Entry 8I5M (electron microscopy, 2.85 A resolution); this record covers chains A and B of the 4 polymer chains in the assembly.

# Chain A (and B)
Name: ATP-sensitive inward rectifier potassium channel 10
Organism: Rattus norvegicus
Notes: chain B of this document is another copy of the same molecule, construct and numbering; everything in this record applies to it too
UniProtKB: P49655 (KCJ10_RAT); residue numbers follow UniProt; this construct covers 22-357
Chain sequence (345 residues; row label = number of the first residue in the row):
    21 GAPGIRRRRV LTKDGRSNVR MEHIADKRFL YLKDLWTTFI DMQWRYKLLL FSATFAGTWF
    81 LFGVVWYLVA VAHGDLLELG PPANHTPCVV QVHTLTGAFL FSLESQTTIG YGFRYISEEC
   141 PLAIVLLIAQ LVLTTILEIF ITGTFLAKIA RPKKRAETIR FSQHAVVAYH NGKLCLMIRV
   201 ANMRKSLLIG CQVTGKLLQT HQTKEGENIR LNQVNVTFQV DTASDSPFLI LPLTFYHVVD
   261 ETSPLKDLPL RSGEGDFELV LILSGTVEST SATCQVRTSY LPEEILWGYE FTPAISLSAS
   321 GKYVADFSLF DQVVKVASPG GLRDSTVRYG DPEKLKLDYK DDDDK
Disordered / not traced: 21-26, 337-365
Disulfide bonds: C108-C140
Construct notes: expression tag (21, 358-365)
Ligand contacts: PIO ([(2R)-2-octanoyloxy-3-[oxidanyl-[(1R,2R,3S,4R,5R,6S)-2,3,6-tris(oxidanyl)-4,5-diphosphonooxy-cyclohexyl]oxy-phosphoryl]oxy-propyl] octanoate): R36, M62, Q63, W64, R65, K168, R171, K173, K174
Swiss-Prot annotation at these positions:
  - motif: T128 to F133 (Selectivity filter)
  - binding site (1,2-dioctanoyl-sn-glycero-3-phospho-(1D-myo-inositol-4,5-bisphosphate)): R36, K168, R171, K173
  - binding site (ATP): G210 to L217
  - site: E158 (Role in the control of polyamine-mediated channel gating and in the blocking by intracellular magnesium)
  - mutagenesis: R65 (R65P: Decreased potassium ion transport. Results in a shift to a more alkaline pH for channel activation), K67 (K67M: Increased activation rate by PtdIns(4,5)P2), G77 (G77R: Loss of potassium ion transport), C140 (C140R: Loss of potassium ion transport), T164 (T164I: Decreased potassium ion transport. Results in a shift to a more alkaline pH for channel activation), A167 (A167V: Decreased potassium ion transport), R297 (R297C: Loss of potassium ion transport. Results in a shift to a more alkaline pH for channel activation)

# Interface between chain A and chain B
Residue-residue contacts - 86 pairs, chain A then chain B:
  F71(A) - V152(B)  hydrophobic
  F71(A) - I156(B)  hydrophobic
  S72(A) - V152(B)
  Q111(A) - E138(B)
  T114(A) - E138(B)  hydrogen bond
  T116(A) - E138(B)
  G117(A) - E138(B)
  F119(A) - I144(B)  hydrophobic
  F119(A) - I148(B)  hydrophobic
  T127(A) - T128(B)
  T128(A) - T128(B)  hydrogen bond
  I129(A) - T128(B)
  I129(A) - I129(B)
  I129(A) - G130(B)
  G130(A) - G130(B)
  Y131(A) - F121(B)
  Y131(A) - S125(B)  hydrogen bond
  Y131(A) - G130(B)
  Y131(A) - Y131(B)
  Y131(A) - G132(B)  hydrogen bond (backbone-backbone)
  Y131(A) - R134(B)
  Y131(A) - Y135(B)  hydrophobic
  F133(A) - Y135(B)
  R134(A) - I136(B)  hydrogen bond (side chain-backbone)
  T162(A) - I159(B)
  F165(A) - I156(B)  hydrophobic
  L166(A) - I159(B)  hydrophobic
  I169(A) - W56(B)  hydrophobic
  I169(A) - F160(B)  hydrophobic
  A170(A) - W56(B)
  K174(A) - D54(B)
  R175(A) - D54(B)
  N202(A) - M41(B)
  M203(A) - I44(B)  hydrophobic
  R204(A) - M41(B)
  R204(A) - Y51(B)
  R204(A) - D54(B)  hydrogen bond (side chain-backbone)
  R204(A) - T57(B)
  R204(A) - T58(B)  hydrogen bond
  S206(A) - D61(B)
  L207(A) - R297(B)
  I209(A) - Q295(B)
  V240(A) - Q233(B)
  D241(A) - K216(B)  salt bridge
  D241(A) - Q233(B)
  D241(A) - N235(B)  hydrogen bond
  T242(A) - N235(B)  hydrogen bond
  S244(A) - N235(B)
  D245(A) - K216(B)
  P247(A) - K216(B)
  P247(A) - I282(B)  hydrophobic
  P247(A) - Q295(B)
  F248(A) - I282(B)  hydrophobic
  I250(A) - V30(B)  hydrophobic
  I250(A) - V39(B)  hydrophobic
  I250(A) - M41(B)
  L251(A) - V39(B)  hydrophobic
  L253(A) - Q233(B)
  T286(A) - T293(B)
  E288(A) - P172(B)
  E288(A) - K173(B)
  E288(A) - R297(B)  salt bridge
  S289(A) - R171(B)
  S291(A) - A292(B)
  S291(A) - T293(B)  hydrogen bond (side chain-backbone)
  P313(A) - N228(B)  hydrogen bond (backbone-side chain)
  I315(A) - N228(B)  hydrogen bond (backbone-side chain)
  I315(A) - I229(B)  hydrogen bond (backbone-backbone)
  S316(A) - E227(B)
  L317(A) - R28(B)
  L317(A) - I229(B)  hydrophobic
  G321(A) - R28(B)
  G321(A) - N38(B)
  K322(A) - N38(B)
  Y323(A) - V30(B)  hydrophobic
  Y323(A) - N38(B)
  Y323(A) - V39(B)
  Y323(A) - R40(B)  hydrogen bond (backbone-backbone)
  V324(A) - R40(B)
  V324(A) - E42(B)
  A325(A) - R40(B)  hydrogen bond (backbone-backbone)
  A325(A) - M41(B)
  A325(A) - E42(B)  hydrogen bond (backbone-backbone)
  D326(A) - H43(B)  salt bridge
  F327(A) - M41(B)  hydrophobic
  F327(A) - E42(B)
Other interface residues (no listed pair), chain A (60 interface residues in all): W79, L120, L123, E177, L208, S246, V287, S328
Other interface residues (no listed pair), chain B (60 interface residues in all): R29, S37, L50, K53, I60, S137, L147, L151, T155, G163, A167, T214, V234, V280

# In short
The chain A/chain B interface involves 60 residues from each chain; the contacts include 16 hydrogen bonds and
3 salt bridges. Among the polar pairs are D241(A)-K216(B), E288(A)-R297(B) and D326(A)-H43(B). Chain A binds
compound PIO.
Both chains are ATP-sensitive inward rectifier potassium channel 10 (Rattus norvegicus). Entry 8I5M (Rat
Kir4.1 in complex with PIP2) was determined by electron microscopy (same publication as 8I5N).
